Entry 7Q7Q (X-ray diffraction, 2.25 A resolution); this record covers chains HHH and LLL of the 4 polymer chains in the assembly.

== Chain HHH ==
Molecule: Reaction center protein H chain
From: Blastochloris viridis
UniProt: P06008 (RCEH_BLAVI); residues 1-258 here = UniProt positions 1-258
Amino-acid sequence (258 residues; numbered 1 to 258; the number before each row is that of its first residue):
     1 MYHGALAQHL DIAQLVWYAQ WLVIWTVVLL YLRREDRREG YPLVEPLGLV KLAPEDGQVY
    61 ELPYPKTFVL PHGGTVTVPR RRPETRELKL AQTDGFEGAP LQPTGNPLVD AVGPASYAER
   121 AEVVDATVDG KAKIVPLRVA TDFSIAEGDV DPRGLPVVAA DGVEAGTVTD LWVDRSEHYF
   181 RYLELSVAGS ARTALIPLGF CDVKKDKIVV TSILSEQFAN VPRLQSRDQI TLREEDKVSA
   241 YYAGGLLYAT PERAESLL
Disordered / not traced: 46-57
Modified positions: M1 (N-formylmethionine; FME)
UniProt features mapped onto this chain:
  - modified residue: M1 (N-formylmethionine)

== Chain LLL ==
Molecule: Reaction center protein L chain
From: Blastochloris viridis
UniProt: P06009 (RCEL_BLAVI); residues 1-273 here correspond to UniProt positions 2-274 (UniProt number = residue number + 1)
Amino-acid sequence (273 residues; each row starts with the number of its first residue):
     1 ALLSFERKYR VRGGTLIGGD LFDFWVGPYF VGFFGVSAIF FIFLGVSLIG YAASQGPTWD
    61 PFAISINPPD LKYGLGAAPL LEGGFWQAIT VCALGAFISW MLREVEISRK LGIGWHVPLA
   121 FCVPIFMFCV LQVFRPLLLG SWGHAFPYGI LSHLDWVNNF GYQYLNWHYN PGHMSSVSFL
   181 FVNAMALGLH GGLILSVANP GDGDKVKTAE HENQYFRDVV GYSIGALSIH RLGLFLASNI
   241 FLTGAFGTIA SGPFWTRGWP EWWGWWLDIP FWS
UniProt features mapped onto this chain:
  - binding site ((7R,8Z)-bacteriochlorophyll b): H153, H173
  - binding site (Fe cation): H190, H230
  - binding site (a ubiquinone): F216
Bound ions: Fe2+: H190, H230 (shared with 3 residues of chain MMM)
Small-molecule neighbours:
  - bacteriochlorophyll b (BCB), molecule 1: V46, I49, F97, F128, L131, F146, I150, L151, H153, L154, W156, V157
  - bacteriochlorophyll b (BCB), molecule 2: F97, F121, P124, I125, M127, F128, L131, V157, N158, F160, G161, Y162, W167, H168, G172, H173, S176, V177, L180, F181, I240, F241, G244, A245, G247, T248
  - bacteriochlorophyll b (BCB), molecule 3: V157, Y162, H168, L180, F181
  - bacteriochlorophyll b (BCB), molecule 4: H168, H173, M174, V177, S178, F181, V182, M185, V220, Y222
  - bacteriopheophytin b (BPB), molecule 1: F41, I42, G45, I49, C92, A93, A96, F97, W100, E104, V117, A120, F121, V123, P124, F128, F146, Y148, G149, I150, H153, A237, S238, F241
  - bacteriopheophytin b (BPB), molecule 2: F181, A184, M185, L189, F216, V219, V220
  - diacyl glycerol (DGA): L138, P171, M174, S175, S178, F246, I249, A250, F254, W262, W265
  - heptane-1,2,3-triol (HTO), molecule 1: L16, L102, V105, W115, L119, C122
  - heptane-1,2,3-triol (HTO), molecule 2: L44, L48, A88, V91, C92
  - heptane-1,2,3-triol (HTO), molecule 3: A77, A78, L80, G84, Q87, A88, V91
  - heptane-1,2,3-triol (HTO), molecule 4: Q87, T90, V91, V133, W142
  - heptane-1,2,3-triol (HTO), molecule 5: G114, W115, H116, L119
  - heptane-1,2,3-triol (HTO), molecule 6: L119, A120, C122, V123, L234, F235, S238, L242
  - menaquinone-9 (MQ9): V26, G27, P28, Y29, F30, V31, G35, I39, I42, W100, R103
  - ubiquinone-2 (UQ2), molecule 1: V182, A186, L189, H190, L193, I194, E212, N213, F216, V220, Y222, S223, I224, G225, A226, I229, L232
  - ubiquinone-2 (UQ2), molecule 2: W263, W265, W266
What the authors report for this chain:
  - binding site for ubiquinone-2: H190, I224, G225, W263

== How chain HHH and chain LLL interact ==
Residue-residue contacts (76):
  G40(HHH) with L3(LLL); S4(LLL), hydrogen bond (backbone-backbone); F5(LLL)
  Y41(HHH) with L3(LLL), hydrophobic
  L43(HHH) with L2(LLL); L3(LLL), hydrophobic
  V44(HHH) with A1(LLL), hydrogen bond (backbone-backbone); L2(LLL), hydrogen bond (backbone-backbone)
  K66(HHH) with N199(LLL), hydrogen bond
  F68(HHH) with A198(LLL); V206(LLL), hydrophobic
  V69(HHH) with G203(LLL); D204(LLL); K205(LLL); V206(LLL), hydrogen bond (backbone-backbone)
  L70(HHH) with K205(LLL)
  P71(HHH) with K205(LLL); V206(LLL)
  E84(HHH) with S4(LLL); F5(LLL); K8(LLL), salt bridge
  R86(HHH) with K8(LLL)
  E87(HHH) with R7(LLL), hydrogen bond (backbone-side chain)
  L90(HHH) with R7(LLL), hydrogen bond (backbone-side chain); K8(LLL); V11(LLL), hydrophobic
  F96(HHH) with F24(LLL), hydrophobic; W25(LLL)
  E97(HHH) with A1(LLL); L2(LLL); R10(LLL)
  G98(HHH) with F24(LLL); W25(LLL), hydrogen bond (backbone-backbone)
  P100(HHH) with R10(LLL); V11(LLL); R12(LLL); D23(LLL); W25(LLL), hydrophobic
  L101(HHH) with R7(LLL); R10(LLL), hydrogen bond (backbone-backbone); V11(LLL)
  Q102(HHH) with R12(LLL), hydrogen bond
  V112(HHH) with K8(LLL)
  G113(HHH) with K8(LLL), hydrogen bond (backbone-backbone); Y9(LLL); V11(LLL)
  P114(HHH) with V11(LLL); K110(LLL); L111(LLL); G112(LLL)
  S116(HHH) with K8(LLL), hydrogen bond (side chain-backbone); Y9(LLL)
  Y117(HHH) with K8(LLL)
  T127(HHH) with E210(LLL)
  V128(HHH) with T208(LLL); E210(LLL), hydrogen bond (backbone-side chain); H211(LLL)
  S176(HHH) with E210(LLL), hydrogen bond
  E177(HHH) with A209(LLL); A226(LLL)
  Y179(HHH) with L227(LLL)
  A243(HHH) with G112(LLL)
  L246(HHH) with G112(LLL)
  L247(HHH) with R12(LLL); G14(LLL); R109(LLL)
  Y248(HHH) with V11(LLL)
  A254(HHH) with G13(LLL); G14(LLL)
  S256(HHH) with T15(LLL); L16(LLL); G19(LLL)
  L257(HHH) with T15(LLL); L16(LLL); R109(LLL)
  L258(HHH) with L16(LLL), hydrogen bond (backbone-backbone)
Also at the interface, not in a pair above, chain HHH (43 interface residues in all): E39, P42, E45, Q92, R253, E255
Also at the interface, not in a pair above, chain LLL (39 interface residues in all): I17, G18, K207, N213

== In short ==
43 residues of chain HHH and 39 residues of chain LLL are in contact, with 15 hydrogen bonds and 1 salt
bridge. Polar pairs include E84(HHH)-K8(LLL), K66(HHH)-N199(LLL) and E87(HHH)-R7(LLL). From the paper: a
binding site for ubiquinone-2 at H190(LLL), I224(LLL) and G225(LLL) among others.
Here chain HHH is Reaction center protein H chain and chain LLL is Reaction center protein L chain, both from
Blastochloris viridis. Entry 7Q7Q (Lipidic cubic phase serial femtosecond crystallography structure of a
photosynthetic reaction centre) was determined by X-ray diffraction together with 7Q7P from the same study.
